3W2R - chain A; structure by X-ray diffraction, 2.05 A resolution.

== Chain A ==
Protein: Epidermal growth factor receptor
From: Homo sapiens
Notes: EC 2.7.10.1; fragment: Kinase domain
UniProtKB: P00533 (EGFR_HUMAN); residues 698-1022 here = UniProt positions 698-1022
Amino-acid sequence (331 residues; each row starts with the number of its first residue):
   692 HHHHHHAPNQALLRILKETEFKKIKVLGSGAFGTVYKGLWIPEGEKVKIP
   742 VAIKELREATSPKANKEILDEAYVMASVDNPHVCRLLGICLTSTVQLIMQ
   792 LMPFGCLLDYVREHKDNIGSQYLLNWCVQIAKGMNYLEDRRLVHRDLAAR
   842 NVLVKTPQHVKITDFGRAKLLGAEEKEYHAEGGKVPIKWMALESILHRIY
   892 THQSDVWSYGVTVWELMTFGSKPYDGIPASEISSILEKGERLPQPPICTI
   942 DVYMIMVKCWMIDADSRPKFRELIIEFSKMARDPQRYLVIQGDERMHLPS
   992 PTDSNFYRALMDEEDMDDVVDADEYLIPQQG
Not modelled in the structure: 692-697, 862-875, 986-994, 1018-1022
Sequence notes: expression tag (692-697); engineered mutation Met790 (Thr in P00533), Arg858 (Leu in P00533)
UniProt features mapped onto this chain:
  - active site: Asp837 (Proton acceptor)
  - binding site (ATP): Leu718 to Val726, Lys745, Asp855
  - site: Tyr1016 (Important for interaction with PIK3C2B)
  - modified residue: Lys745 (N6-(2-hydroxyisobutyryl)lysine), Tyr869 (Phosphotyrosine), Ser991 (Phosphoserine), Ser995 (Phosphoserine), Tyr998 (Phosphotyrosine), Tyr1016 (Phosphotyrosine)
  - cross-link (Glycyl lysine isopeptide (Lys-Gly)): Lys716 (interchain with G-Cter in ubiquitin), Lys737 (interchain with G-Cter in ubiquitin), Lys754 (interchain with G-Cter in ubiquitin), Lys757 (interchain with G-Cter in ubiquitin), Lys867 (interchain with G-Cter in ubiquitin), Lys929 (interchain with G-Cter in ubiquitin), Lys960 (interchain with G-Cter in ubiquitin), Lys970 (interchain with G-Cter in ubiquitin)
  - natural variant: Glu709 (E709A: Found in a lung cancer sample; E709G: Found in a lung cancer sample; E709K: Found in a lung cancer sample), Gly719 (G719A: Found in a lung cancer sample; G719C: Found in a lung cancer sample; G719D: Found in a lung cancer sample; G719S: Found in a lung cancer sample), Gly724 (G724S: Found in a lung cancer sample), Glu734 (E734K: Found in a lung cancer sample), Glu746 to Ser752 (sequence variant, change not given here; Found in a lung cancer sample), Glu746 to Thr751 (sequence variant, change not given here; Found in a lung cancer sample), Glu746 to Ala750 (deletion: Found in a lung cancer sample), Glu746 (deletion: Found in a lung cancer sample), Leu747 to Thr751 (deletion: Found in a lung cancer sample), Leu747 to Glu749 (deletion: Found in a lung cancer sample), Leu747 (L747F: Found in a lung cancer sample), Arg748 (R748P: Found in a lung cancer sample), 12 further natural variant entries in UniProt
  - mutagenesis: Pro699 (P699A: Reduced phosphorylation), Asn700 (N700A: Abolishes phosphorylation), Leu704 (L704A: Abolishes phosphorylation), Arg705 (R705A: Abolishes phosphorylation), Ile706 (I706A: Abolishes phosphorylation), Lys745 (K745A/M: Abolishes kinase activity), Asp974 (D974A: Strongly reduced phosphorylation), Arg977 (R977A: Reduced phosphorylation), Glu1005 to Asp1006 (Constitutively activated kinase), Tyr1016 (Y1016F: 50% decrease in interaction with PIK3C2B. 65% decrease in interaction with PIK3C2B; when associated with F-1197. Abolishes interaction with PIK3C2B; when associated with F-1197 and F-1092)

== Overview ==
UniProt lists active-site residue Asp837, 11 ATP-binding residues and 11 mutagenesis sites.
Chain A is Epidermal growth factor receptor (Homo sapiens); the structure, EGFR Kinase domain T790M/L858R
mutant with compound 4, was determined by X-ray diffraction, deposited together with 3W2O, 3W2P, 3W2Q and
3W2S.
